2HMS - chains C and D of the 4 polymer chains in the assembly; structure by X-ray diffraction, 2.70 A resolution.

[Chain C (and D)]
Molecule: YuaA protein
From: Bacillus subtilis
Notes: fragment: RCK core domain (KTN), residues 1-144; chain D of this document is another copy of the same molecule, construct and numbering; everything in this record applies to it too
UniProtKB: O32080 (O32080_BACSU); numbering as in UniProt (aligned over 1-144)
Sequence (144 residues; each row starts with the number of its first residue):
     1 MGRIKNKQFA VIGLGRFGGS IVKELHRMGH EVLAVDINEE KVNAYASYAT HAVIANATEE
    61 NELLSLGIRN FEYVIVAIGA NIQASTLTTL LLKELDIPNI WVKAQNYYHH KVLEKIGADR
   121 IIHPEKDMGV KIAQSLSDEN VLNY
Not modelled in the structure: 1-6 (chain D: 1-6, 141-144)
Construct notes: engineered mutation V22 (Cys in O32080)
Ligand contacts: NADH (NAI; 1,4-dihydronicotinamide adenine dinucleotide): I12, G13, L14, G15, R16, D36, I37, N38, K41, A55, N56, A57, T58, A77, I78, G79, A80, K103, Q105
Curated features (UniProtKB/Swiss-Prot):
  - binding site (NAD(+)): R16, D36 to N38, N56, A57, I78 to A80, K103 to Q105, H109, E125

[How chain C and chain D interact]
Pairs across the interface - 68 pairs, chain C then chain D:
  F9(C) with L136(D)
  R16(C) with Q105(D), hydrogen bond (side chain-backbone); K126(D)
  F17(C) with E125(D); G129(D); I132(D), hydrophobic
  S20(C) with K126(D), hydrogen bond (side chain-backbone); G129(D); V130(D), hydrogen bond (side chain-backbone)
  I21(C) with G129(D); A133(D); L136(D), hydrophobic
  E24(C) with V130(D); A133(D); Q134(D), hydrogen bond
  L25(C) with A133(D)
  M28(C) with S137(D)
  H30(C) with S137(D), hydrogen bond
  Y73(C) with L136(D), hydrophobic; E139(D), hydrogen bond
  I75(C) with L136(D), hydrophobic
  W101(C) with S135(D); L136(D), hydrophobic; E139(D)
  K103(C) with E125(D), salt bridge
  Q105(C) with R16(D)
  R120(C) with I132(D); S135(D), hydrogen bond
  I122(C) with I132(D), hydrophobic
  P124(C) with E125(D); M128(D)
  E125(C) with R16(D); F17(D); K103(D), salt bridge; E125(D)
  K126(C) with R16(D); S20(D), hydrogen bond (backbone-side chain)
  D127(C) with M128(D)
  M128(C) with P124(D), hydrophobic; D127(D); M128(D), hydrophobic
  G129(C) with F17(D); S20(D); I21(D)
  V130(C) with S20(D); E24(D)
  K131(C) with M128(D); K131(D)
  I132(C) with F17(D), hydrophobic; I21(D), hydrophobic; I122(D), hydrophobic
  A133(C) with I21(D); E24(D); L25(D)
  Q134(C) with E24(D); M28(D)
  L136(C) with F9(D); I21(D), hydrophobic; Y73(D), hydrophobic; I75(D), hydrophobic; W101(D), hydrophobic
  S137(C) with M28(D); H30(D), hydrogen bond
  E139(C) with Y73(D)
  N140(C) with K7(D), hydrogen bond (side chain-backbone); F9(D); H30(D)
  V141(C) with H30(D)
Interface residues without a listed pair, chain C (34 interface residues in all): K7, S135
Interface residues without a listed pair, chain D (32 interface residues in all): N140

[Summary]
34 residues of chain C and 32 residues of chain D are in contact, with 10 hydrogen bonds and 2 salt bridges.
Polar pairs include K103(C)-E125(D), R16(C)-Q105(D) and S20(C)-K126(D). Chain C binds NADH. Curated annotation
(UniProt) lists 14 NAD+-binding residues on chain C.
Both chains are YuaA protein (Bacillus subtilis). Entry 2HMS (Rectangular-shaped octameric ring structure of
an RCK domain with NADH bound) was determined by X-ray diffraction together with 2HMT and 2HMU from the same
study.
